1FN3 - chains A and C of the 4 polymer chains in the assembly; structure by X-ray diffraction, 2.48 A resolution.

== Chain A (and C) ==
Protein: Hemoglobin alpha chain
From: Homo sapiens
Notes: chain C of this document is another copy of the same molecule, construct and numbering; everything in this record applies to it too
UniProt: P69905 (HBA_HUMAN); numbering as in UniProt (aligned over 1-141)
Chain sequence (141 residues; numbered 1 to 141; the number before each row is that of its first residue):
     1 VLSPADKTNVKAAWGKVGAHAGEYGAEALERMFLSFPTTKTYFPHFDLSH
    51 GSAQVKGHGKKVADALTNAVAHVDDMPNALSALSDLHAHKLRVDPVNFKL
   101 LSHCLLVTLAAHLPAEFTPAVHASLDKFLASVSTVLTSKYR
Swiss-Prot annotation at these positions:
  - site: Lys61 (Not glycated)
  - natural variant: Asp6 (A6D: In J-Toronto; this construct carries the variant), Ala13 (A13D: In J-Paris 1/J-Aljezur), Glu27 (A27E: In Shenyang; this construct carries the variant), Lys61 (K61N: In Zambia; deletion: In Clinic), Asp64 (A64D: In Pontoise; this construct carries the variant), Asp75 (D75A: In Lille; D75G: In Chapel Hill; D75N: In G-Pest), Ala111 (A111D: In Petah Tikva)
Ligand contacts: protoporphyrin IX containing ni(II) (HNI): Met32, Thr39, Tyr42, Phe43, His45, Phe46, His58, Lys61, Val62, Ala65, Leu83, Leu86, His87, Leu91, Val93, Asn97, Phe98, Leu101, Ser133, Leu136

== How chain A and chain C interact ==
Contacting residue pairs (10):
  Val1(A) - Ser138(C)
  Val1(A) - Arg141(C)
  Asp126(A) - Arg141(C)  salt bridge
  Lys127(A) - Arg141(C)  hydrogen bond (side chain-backbone)
  Ala130(A) - Arg141(C)
  Ser138(A) - Val1(C)
  Arg141(A) - Val1(C)
  Arg141(A) - Asp126(C)  salt bridge
  Arg141(A) - Lys127(C)  hydrogen bond (backbone-side chain)
  Arg141(A) - Ala130(C)

== Summary ==
Chain A and chain C each contribute 6 residues to their interface; the contacts include 2 hydrogen bonds and 2
salt bridges. Polar pairs include Asp126(A)-Arg141(C) and Lys127(A)-Arg141(C). Chain A binds protoporphyrin IX
containing ni(II).
Chain A and chain C are both Hemoglobin alpha chain (Homo sapiens); the structure, Crystal structure of nickel
reconstituted hemoglobin-A case for permanent, T-state hemoglobin, was determined by X-ray diffraction.
